PDB entry 2HG9 | X-ray diffraction, 2.45 A resolution | chains M and H of the 3 polymer chains in the assembly

== Chain M ==
Protein: Reaction center protein M chain
Source organism: Rhodobacter sphaeroides
Reference sequence: P0C0Y9 (RCEM_RHOSH); residues 1-307 here = UniProt positions 1-307
Sequence (307 residues; row label = number of the first residue in the row):
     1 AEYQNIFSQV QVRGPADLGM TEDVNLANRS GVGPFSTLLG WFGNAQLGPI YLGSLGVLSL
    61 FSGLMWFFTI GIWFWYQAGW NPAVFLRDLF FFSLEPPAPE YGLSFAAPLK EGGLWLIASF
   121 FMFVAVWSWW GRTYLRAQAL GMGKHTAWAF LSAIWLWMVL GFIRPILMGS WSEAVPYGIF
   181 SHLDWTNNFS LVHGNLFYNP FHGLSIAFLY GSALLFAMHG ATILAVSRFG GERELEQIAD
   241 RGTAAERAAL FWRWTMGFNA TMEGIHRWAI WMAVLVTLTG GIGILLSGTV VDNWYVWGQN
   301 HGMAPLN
Unresolved in the structure: 303-307
Bound ions: bacteriochlorophyll a Mg site 1 near His182 (its only coordinating residue here); bacteriochlorophyll a Mg site 2 near His202 (its only coordinating residue here); Fe ion: His219, Glu234, His266 (shared with 2 residues of chain L)
Residues lining bound ligands:
  - bacteriochlorophyll a (BCL), molecule 1: Trp66, Met122, Val126, Phe150, Ala153, Ile154, Leu156, Trp157, Leu160, Trp185, Thr186, Asn187, Phe189, Ser190, Asn195, Leu196, Phe197, His202, Ser205, Ile206, Leu209, Tyr210, Val276, Thr277, Gly280, Gly281, Ile284
  - bacteriochlorophyll a (BCL), molecule 2: Met122, Trp157, Leu160, Val175, Ile179, His182, Leu183, Trp185, Thr186
  - bacteriochlorophyll a (BCL), molecule 3: Thr186, Phe197, Leu209, Tyr210
  - bacteriochlorophyll a (BCL), molecule 4: Phe197, Gly203, Ile206, Ala207, Tyr210, Gly211, Leu214
  - bacteriopheophytin a (BPH), molecule 1: Ser59, Leu60, Gly63, Leu64, Ala125, Val126, Trp129, Thr133, Thr146, Ala149, Phe150, Ser152, Ala153, Ala273, Val274, Thr277
  - bacteriopheophytin a (BPH), molecule 2: Tyr210, Ala213, Leu214, Ala217, Met218, Trp252, Thr255, Met256
  - phosphatidylcholine (PC7; (7S)-4-hydroxy-N,N,N-trimethyl-9-oxo-7-[(palmitoyloxy)methyl]-3,5,8-trioxa-4-phosphahexacosan-1-aminium 4-oxide): Pro200, Gly203, Leu204, Ala207, Phe208, Trp268, Trp271, Met272
  - tetrabrominated phosphatidylcholine (PCK; (7R,18S,19R)-18,19-dibromo-7-{[(9S,10S)-9,10-dibromooctadecanoyl]oxy}-4-hydroxy-N,N,N-trimethyl-10-oxo-3,5,9-trioxa-4-p hosphaheptacosan-1-aminium 4-oxide): Leu26, Arg29, Ser30, Gly31, Val32, Gly33, Leu47, Gly48, Ile50, Leu60, Trp129
  - ubiquinone-10 (U10): Leu214, Leu215, Met218, His219, Thr222, Ile223, Ala245, Ala248, Ala249, Trp252, Met256, Phe258, Asn259, Ala260, Thr261, Met262, Ile265, Trp268, Met272

== Chain H ==
Protein: Reaction center protein H chain
Source organism: Rhodobacter sphaeroides
Reference sequence: P0C0Y7 (RCEH_RHOSH); residue numbers follow UniProt; this construct covers 1-260
Sequence (260 residues; each row starts with the number of its first residue):
     1 MVGVTAFGNF DLASLAIYSF WIFLAGLIYY LQTENMREGY PLENEDGTPA ANQGPFPLPK
    61 PKTFILPHGR GTLTVPGPES EDRPIALART AVSEGFPHAP TGDPMKDGVG PASWVARRDL
   121 PELDGHGHNK IKPMKAAAGF HVSAGKNPIG LPVRGCDLEI AGKVVDIWVD IPEQMARFLE
   181 VELKDGSTRL LPMQMVKVQS NRVHVNALSS DLFAGIPTIK SPTEVTLLEE DKICGYVAGG
   241 LMYAAPKRKS VVAAMLAEYA
Unresolved in the structure: 1-10, 252-260
Bound ions: K+: Met134, Ala137, Phe140
Residues lining bound ligands: phosphatidylcholine (PC7; (7S)-4-hydroxy-N,N,N-trimethyl-9-oxo-7-[(palmitoyloxy)methyl]-3,5,8-trioxa-4-phosphahexacosan-1-aminium 4-oxide): Ile17, Trp21, Leu24, Ile28, Leu31

== How chain M and chain H interact ==
Residue-residue contacts (119; chain M residue first):
  Ala1(M) - Lys197(H)
  Glu2(M) - Gln194(H)
  Glu2(M) - Met195(H)
  Tyr3(M) - Gln194(H)
  Tyr3(M) - Val196(H)
  Asn5(M) - Gln194(H)
  Gln9(M) - Gly145(H)
  Gln9(M) - Met193(H)
  Gln9(M) - Val196(H)  hydrogen bond (side chain-backbone)
  Gln9(M) - Lys197(H)
  Gln9(M) - Val198(H)  hydrogen bond (side chain-backbone)
  Val10(M) - Val142(H)  hydrophobic
  Val10(M) - Ala144(H)
  Val10(M) - Lys146(H)
  Gln11(M) - Val142(H)
  Gln11(M) - Ser143(H)  hydrogen bond (backbone-backbone)
  Gln11(M) - Ala144(H)  hydrogen bond (backbone-backbone)
  Val12(M) - His141(H)
  Val12(M) - Ser143(H)
  Val12(M) - Val169(H)  hydrophobic
  Val12(M) - Gln174(H)
  Val12(M) - Met175(H)
  Val12(M) - Ala176(H)
  Arg13(M) - Gly139(H)
  Arg13(M) - Phe140(H)
  Arg13(M) - His141(H)  hydrogen bond (backbone-backbone)
  Arg13(M) - Ser143(H)
  Arg13(M) - Gln174(H)
  Gly14(M) - Gly139(H)
  Gly14(M) - Phe140(H)
  Gly14(M) - Gln174(H)  hydrogen bond (backbone-side chain)
  Pro15(M) - Ala138(H)
  Pro15(M) - Phe140(H)
  Pro15(M) - Gln174(H)  hydrogen bond (backbone-side chain)
  Asp17(M) - Pro172(H)
  Met20(M) - Gly125(H)
  Met20(M) - His126(H)
  Thr37(M) - Ala144(H)
  Trp41(M) - Ala144(H)  hydrophobic
  Trp41(M) - Gly145(H)
  Asn44(M) - Glu173(H)
  Pro200(M) - Ile17(H)  hydrophobic
  Phe201(M) - Ala16(H)
  Phe201(M) - Ile17(H)
  Leu204(M) - Ile17(H)  hydrophobic
  Leu204(M) - Phe20(H)  hydrophobic
  Leu204(M) - Trp21(H)  hydrophobic
  Ser227(M) - Gln194(H)  hydrogen bond (backbone-side chain)
  Arg228(M) - Pro192(H)
  Arg228(M) - Gln194(H)
  Arg228(M) - Met195(H)
  Arg228(M) - Cys234(H)  hydrogen bond (backbone-side chain)
  Arg228(M) - Leu241(H)
  Phe229(M) - Cys234(H)
  Phe229(M) - Ala238(H)  hydrophobic
  Glu232(M) - Met175(H)
  Glu232(M) - Arg177(H)  salt bridge
  Arg233(M) - Glu122(H)  salt bridge
  Arg233(M) - Ile131(H)
  Arg233(M) - Arg177(H)
  Arg233(M) - Leu227(H)
  Arg233(M) - Glu230(H)  salt bridge
  Glu236(M) - Arg117(H)  hydrogen bond (backbone-side chain)
  Glu236(M) - Arg118(H)  salt bridge
  Glu236(M) - Glu122(H)
  Glu236(M) - Leu227(H)
  Gln237(M) - Arg117(H)
  Ile238(M) - Glu38(H)
  Ile238(M) - Phe64(H)  hydrophobic
  Ile238(M) - Leu73(H)
  Ala239(M) - Leu66(H)  hydrophobic
  Ala239(M) - Leu73(H)
  Asp240(M) - Arg117(H)  hydrogen bond (backbone-side chain)
  Asp240(M) - Arg118(H)  salt bridge
  Asp240(M) - Leu227(H)
  Arg241(M) - Glu38(H)  salt bridge
  Arg241(M) - Glu79(H)  salt bridge
  Arg241(M) - Val115(H)
  Arg241(M) - Arg117(H)
  Gly242(M) - Val115(H)
  Gly242(M) - Arg117(H)
  Gly242(M) - Asp231(H)
  Thr243(M) - Ser113(H)
  Thr243(M) - Val115(H)
  Thr243(M) - Asp231(H)  hydrogen bond (backbone-side chain)
  Glu246(M) - Val115(H)
  Arg247(M) - Pro111(H)  hydrogen bond (side chain-backbone)
  Arg247(M) - Ala112(H)
  Arg247(M) - Ser113(H)  hydrogen bond (side chain-backbone)
  Arg247(M) - Gly235(H)
  Arg253(M) - Tyr40(H)  hydrogen bond
  Arg253(M) - Leu42(H)
  Phe258(M) - Gln32(H)
  Asn259(M) - Asn35(H)
  Ala260(M) - Asn35(H)
  Thr261(M) - Asn35(H)  hydrogen bond (backbone-side chain)
  Thr261(M) - Glu38(H)
  Glu263(M) - Lys62(H)  salt bridge
  Glu263(M) - Phe64(H)
  Gly264(M) - Asn35(H)
  Ile265(M) - Asn35(H)  hydrogen bond (backbone-side chain)
  Arg267(M) - Tyr30(H)  hydrogen bond
  Arg267(M) - Leu31(H)
  Arg267(M) - Glu34(H)  salt bridge
  Arg267(M) - Lys62(H)
  Trp268(M) - Leu31(H)  hydrophobic
  Trp268(M) - Asn35(H)
  Trp271(M) - Phe23(H)  hydrophobic
  Trp271(M) - Leu27(H)
  Leu275(M) - Leu27(H)  hydrophobic
  Thr279(M) - Phe20(H)
  Leu286(M) - Ala13(H)  hydrophobic
  Val290(M) - Leu12(H)  hydrophobic
  Val291(M) - Ala13(H)  hydrophobic
  Trp297(M) - Asp11(H)  hydrogen bond
  Trp297(M) - Ala13(H)
  Trp297(M) - Ser14(H)
  His301(M) - Asp11(H)
  His301(M) - Ser14(H)  hydrogen bond
Other interface residues (no listed pair), chain M (56 interface residues in all): Gly19, Phe35, Phe208, Trp294
Other interface residues (no listed pair), chain H (74 interface residues in all): Leu24, Met36, Arg37, Gly39, Gly110, Trp114, Lys130, Met134, Pro148, Ile167, Asn206

== In short ==
56 residues of chain M and 74 residues of chain H are in contact; the contacts include 20 hydrogen bonds and 9
salt bridges. Polar contacts include Glu232(M)-Arg177(H), Arg233(M)-Glu122(H) and Arg233(M)-Glu230(H).
Phosphatidylcholine is bound between chain M and chain H.
Here chain M is Reaction center protein M chain and chain H is Reaction center protein H chain, both from
Rhodobacter sphaeroides. Entry 2HG9 (Reaction centre from Rhodobacter sphaeroides strain R-26.1 complexed with
tetrabrominated phosphatidylcholine) was determined by X-ray diffraction, deposited together with 2HG3, 2HH1,
2HHK, 2HIT and 2HJ6.
